PDB entry 1I50 | X-ray diffraction, 2.80 A resolution | chains A and H of the 10 polymer chains in the assembly

[Chain A]
Protein: DNA-directed RNA polymerase II largest subunit
Organism: Saccharomyces cerevisiae
Notes: EC 2.7.7.6
UniProt: P04050 (RPB1_YEAST); residues 1-1733 here = UniProt positions 1-1733
Sequence (1733 residues; numbered 1 to 1733; the number before each row is that of its first residue):
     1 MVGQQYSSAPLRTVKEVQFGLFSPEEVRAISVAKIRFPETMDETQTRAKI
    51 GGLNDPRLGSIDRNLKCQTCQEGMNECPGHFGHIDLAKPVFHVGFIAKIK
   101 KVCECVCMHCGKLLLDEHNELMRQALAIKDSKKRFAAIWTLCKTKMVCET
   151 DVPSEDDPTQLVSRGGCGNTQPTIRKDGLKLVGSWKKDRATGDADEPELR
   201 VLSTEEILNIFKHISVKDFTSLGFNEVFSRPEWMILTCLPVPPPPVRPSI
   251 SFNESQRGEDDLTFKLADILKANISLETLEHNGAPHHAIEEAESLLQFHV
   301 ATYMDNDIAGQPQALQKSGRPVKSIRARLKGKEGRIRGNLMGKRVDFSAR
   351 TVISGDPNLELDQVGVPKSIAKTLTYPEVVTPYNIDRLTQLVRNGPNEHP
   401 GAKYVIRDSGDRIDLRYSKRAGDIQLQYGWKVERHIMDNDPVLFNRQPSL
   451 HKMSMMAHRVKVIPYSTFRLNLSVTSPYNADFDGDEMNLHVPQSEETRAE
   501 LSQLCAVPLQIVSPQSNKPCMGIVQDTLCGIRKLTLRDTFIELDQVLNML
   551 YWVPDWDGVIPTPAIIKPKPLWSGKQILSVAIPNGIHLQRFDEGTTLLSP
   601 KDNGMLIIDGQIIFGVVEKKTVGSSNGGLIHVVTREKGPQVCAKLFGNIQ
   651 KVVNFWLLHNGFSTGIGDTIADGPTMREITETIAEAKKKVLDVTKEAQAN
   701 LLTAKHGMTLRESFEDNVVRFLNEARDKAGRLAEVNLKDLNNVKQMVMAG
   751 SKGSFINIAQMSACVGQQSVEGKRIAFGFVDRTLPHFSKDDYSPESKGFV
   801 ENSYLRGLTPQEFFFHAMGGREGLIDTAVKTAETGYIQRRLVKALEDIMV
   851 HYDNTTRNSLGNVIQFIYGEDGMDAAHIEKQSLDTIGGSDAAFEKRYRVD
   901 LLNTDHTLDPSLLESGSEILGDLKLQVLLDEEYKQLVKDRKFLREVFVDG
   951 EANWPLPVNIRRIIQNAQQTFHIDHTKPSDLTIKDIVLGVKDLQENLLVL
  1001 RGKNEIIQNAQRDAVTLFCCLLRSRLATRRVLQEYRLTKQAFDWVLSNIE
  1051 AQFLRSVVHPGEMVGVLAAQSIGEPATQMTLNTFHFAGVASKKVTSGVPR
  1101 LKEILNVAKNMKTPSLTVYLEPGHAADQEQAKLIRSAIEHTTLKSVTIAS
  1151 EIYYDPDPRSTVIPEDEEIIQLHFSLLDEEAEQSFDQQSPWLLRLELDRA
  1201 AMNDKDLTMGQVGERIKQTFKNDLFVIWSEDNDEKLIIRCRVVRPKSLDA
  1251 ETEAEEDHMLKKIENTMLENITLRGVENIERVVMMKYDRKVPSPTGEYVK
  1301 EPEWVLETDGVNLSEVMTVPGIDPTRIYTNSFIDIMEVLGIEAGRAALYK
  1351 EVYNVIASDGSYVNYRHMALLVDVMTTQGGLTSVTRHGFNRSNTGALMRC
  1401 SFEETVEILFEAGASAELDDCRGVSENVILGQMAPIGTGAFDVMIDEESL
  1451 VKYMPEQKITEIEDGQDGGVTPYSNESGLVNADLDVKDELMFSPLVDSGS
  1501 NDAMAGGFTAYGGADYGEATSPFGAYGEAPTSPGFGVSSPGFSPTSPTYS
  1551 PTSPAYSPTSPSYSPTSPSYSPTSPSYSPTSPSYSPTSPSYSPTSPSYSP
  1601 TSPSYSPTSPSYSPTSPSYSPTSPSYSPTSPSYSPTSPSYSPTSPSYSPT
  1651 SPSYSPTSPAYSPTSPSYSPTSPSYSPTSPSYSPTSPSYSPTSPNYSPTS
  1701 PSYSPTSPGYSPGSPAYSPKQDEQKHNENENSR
Disordered / not traced: 1, 1082-1091, 1177-1186, 1244-1253, 1451-1733
Bound ions: Zn2+ site 1: C67, C70, C77, H80; Zn2+ site 2: C107, C110, C148, C167; Mn2+: D481, D483, D485
UniProt features mapped onto this chain:
  - region: P248 to D260 (Lid loop), N306 to K323 (Rudder loop), P810 to E822 (Bridging helix)
  - binding site (Zn(2+)): C67, C70, C77, H80, C107, C110, C148, C167
  - binding site (Mg(2+)): D481, D483, D485
  - modified residue: T1471 (Phosphothreonine)
  - cross-link (Glycyl lysine isopeptide (Lys-Gly)): K695 (interchain with G-Cter in ubiquitin), K1246 (interchain with G-Cter in ubiquitin), K1350 (interchain with G-Cter in ubiquitin)
  - natural variant: S1653 to P1659 (deletion: In strain: A364A)
  - mutagenesis: K1246 (K1246R: Impairs ubiquitination during transcription stress)
From the paper describing this entry:
  - Mn2+ coordination: D481, D483, D485
  - catalytic residues: D481
  - conformationally variable residues (domain motion): D193, G283, N903

[Chain H]
Protein: DNA-directed RNA polymerase II 14.5KD polypeptide
Organism: Saccharomyces cerevisiae
Notes: EC 2.7.7.6
UniProt: P20436 (RPB8_YEAST); numbering as in UniProt (aligned over 1-146)
Sequence (146 residues; numbered 1 to 146; the number before each row is that of its first residue):
     1 MSNTLFDDIFQVSEVDPGRYNKVCRIEAASTTQDQCKLTLDINVELFPVA
    51 AQDSLTVTIASSLNLEDTPANDSSATRSWRPPQAGDRSLADDYDYVMYGT
   101 AYKFEEVSKDLIAVYYSFGGLLMRLEGNYRNLNNLKQENAYLLIRR
Disordered / not traced: 1, 64-75
UniProt features mapped onto this chain:
  - region: D16 to T39 (Non-specific ssDNA binding)
  - modified residue: S2 (N-acetylserine), T68 (Phosphothreonine)

[Interface between chain A and chain H]
Residue-residue contacts (59):
  R537(A) - Y20(H)  hydrogen bond
  R537(A) - R25(H)
  R537(A) - D41(H)  salt bridge
  R537(A) - G120(H)  hydrogen bond (side chain-backbone)
  R537(A) - L122(H)
  D538(A) - Y20(H)
  D538(A) - N21(H)  hydrogen bond (side chain-backbone)
  D538(A) - K22(H)  hydrogen bond (side chain-backbone)
  D538(A) - V23(H)  hydrogen bond (side chain-backbone)
  F540(A) - N43(H)
  G558(A) - S78(H)
  V559(A) - S78(H)
  I560(A) - S78(H)
  T562(A) - Y98(H)
  P563(A) - W79(H)
  P563(A) - Y98(H)
  A564(A) - M97(H)
  A564(A) - Y98(H)  hydrogen bond (backbone-backbone)
  A564(A) - F118(H)
  A564(A) - G119(H)
  I565(A) - N43(H)
  I565(A) - V96(H)
  I566(A) - V96(H)  hydrogen bond (backbone-backbone)
  I566(A) - Y141(H)  hydrophobic
  K567(A) - N43(H)
  K567(A) - L46(H)
  K567(A) - D94(H)
  K567(A) - Y95(H)
  K567(A) - V96(H)  hydrogen bond (backbone-backbone)
  P568(A) - D94(H)
  P570(A) - W79(H)  hydrophobic
  L571(A) - L46(H)  hydrophobic
  W572(A) - W79(H)  hydrophobic
  S573(A) - G119(H)  hydrogen bond (side chain-backbone)
  K575(A) - G119(H)
  K575(A) - G120(H)
  Q576(A) - G119(H)
  L597(A) - Y102(H)  hydrogen bond (backbone-side chain)
  L597(A) - F104(H)  hydrophobic
  L597(A) - Y115(H)
  L598(A) - R25(H)  hydrogen bond (backbone-side chain)
  L598(A) - T39(H)
  L598(A) - Y115(H)  hydrophobic
  L598(A) - L122(H)
  L598(A) - R124(H)
  P600(A) - R25(H)
  D602(A) - Y20(H)
  L606(A) - Y102(H)  hydrophobic
  I613(A) - Y102(H)  hydrophobic
  I613(A) - S117(H)  hydrogen bond (backbone-side chain)
  I613(A) - G120(H)
  I613(A) - L122(H)
  F614(A) - L122(H)  hydrophobic
  K738(A) - R19(H)
  D739(A) - R19(H)  salt bridge
  L740(A) - R19(H)
  D974(A) - K136(H)  salt bridge
  H975(A) - K136(H)
  T976(A) - K136(H)  hydrogen bond
Other interface residues (no listed pair), chain A (37 interface residues in all): L543, K569, S599, K601, I608
Other interface residues (no listed pair), chain H (32 interface residues in all): R77, P81, L121, M123

[In short]
Chain A and chain H form an interface of 37 and 32 residues respectively, with 13 hydrogen bonds and 3 salt
bridges. Polar contacts include R537(A)-D41(H), D739(A)-R19(H) and D974(A)-K136(H). From the paper: the
catalytic residue D481(A); Mn2+ coordination by D481(A), D483(A) and D485(A).
Chain A is DNA-directed RNA polymerase II largest subunit and chain H is DNA-directed RNA polymerase II 14.5KD
polypeptide, both from Saccharomyces cerevisiae; the structure, RNA polymerase II crystal form II at 2.8 A
resolution, was determined by X-ray diffraction, deposited together with 1I3Q.
